Entry 5BNP (X-ray diffraction, 2.15 A resolution); this record covers chains C and D of the 4 polymer chains in the assembly.

Chain C:
Molecule: Capsid protein VP3
Source organism: Enterovirus D68
UniProtKB: Q68T42 (Q68T42_9ENTO); residues 1-247 here correspond to UniProt positions 318-564 (UniProt number = residue number + 317)
Chain sequence (247 residues; each row starts with the number of its first residue):
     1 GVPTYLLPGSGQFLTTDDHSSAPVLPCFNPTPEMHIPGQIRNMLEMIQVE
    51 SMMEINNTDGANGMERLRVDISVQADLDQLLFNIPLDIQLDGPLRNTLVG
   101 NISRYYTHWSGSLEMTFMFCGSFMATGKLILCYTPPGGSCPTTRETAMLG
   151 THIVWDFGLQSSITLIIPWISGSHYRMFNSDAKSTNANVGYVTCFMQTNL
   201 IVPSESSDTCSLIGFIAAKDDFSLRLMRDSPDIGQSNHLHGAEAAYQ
Swiss-Prot annotation at these positions:
  - binding site (N-acetylneuraminate): Asp91, Arg95, Pro231, Asp232, Ile233

Chain D:
Molecule: Capsid protein VP4
Source organism: Enterovirus D68
UniProtKB: Q68T42 (Q68T42_9ENTO); residues 1-68 here correspond to UniProt positions 2-69 (UniProt number = residue number + 1)
Chain sequence (68 residues; numbered 1 to 68; the number before each row is that of its first residue):
     1 GAQVTRQQTGTHENANIATNGSHITYNQINFYKDSYAASASKQDFSQDPS
    51 KFTEPVVEGLKAGAPVLK
Disordered / not traced: 1-29
Swiss-Prot annotation at these positions:
  - site: Lys68 (Cleavage)
  - lipidation: Gly1 (N-myristoyl glycine)

Chain C / chain D interface:
Residue-residue contacts (38):
  Asp18(C) with Ser39(D); Ala40(D), hydrogen bond (side chain-backbone); Lys42(D), salt bridge
  His19(C) with Ser39(D)
  Ser20(C) with Asn30(D); Tyr32(D); Ala37(D); Ala38(D); Ser39(D)
  Ser21(C) with Tyr32(D); Ala37(D), hydrogen bond (backbone-backbone)
  Ala22(C) with Tyr32(D), hydrogen bond (backbone-side chain)
  Pro23(C) with Tyr32(D); Asp34(D); Tyr36(D); Ala37(D)
  Val24(C) with Tyr36(D)
  Leu25(C) with Tyr36(D), hydrogen bond (backbone-side chain)
  Pro26(C) with Asp34(D)
  Cys27(C) with Asp34(D), hydrogen bond (backbone-side chain)
  Gly38(C) with Lys51(D); Phe52(D)
  Gln39(C) with Lys51(D), hydrogen bond (backbone-side chain); Phe52(D)
  Arg41(C) with Asp44(D); Ser46(D)
  Asn42(C) with Gln47(D)
  Glu45(C) with Gln47(D); Asp48(D), hydrogen bond (side chain-backbone); Pro49(D)
  Gln48(C) with Pro49(D); Thr53(D)
  Val49(C) with Phe52(D), hydrophobic; Thr53(D)
  Leu159(C) with Leu67(D)
  Gln160(C) with Pro65(D); Val66(D), hydrogen bond (side chain-backbone); Leu67(D), hydrogen bond (side chain-backbone)
Other interface residues (no listed pair), chain C (21 interface residues in all): Phe28, Ile40

Summary:
The interface between chain C and chain D involves 21 residues on one side and 20 on the other; the contacts
include 9 hydrogen bonds and 1 salt bridge. Polar contacts include Asp18(C)-Lys42(D), Asp18(C)-Ala40(D) and
Ala22(C)-Tyr32(D). From UniProt: 5 N-acetylneuraminate-binding residues on chain C.
Chain C is Capsid protein VP3 and chain D is Capsid protein VP4, both from Enterovirus D68; the structure,
Crystal structure of human enterovirus D68 in complex with 3'SLN, was determined by X-ray diffraction,
deposited together with 5BNN and 5BNO.
